Entry 5BS7 (X-ray diffraction, 3.30 A resolution); this record covers chains A and E of the 6 polymer chains in the assembly.

== Chain A ==
Protein: Histone H3.2
Organism: Xenopus laevis
Reference sequence: P84233 (H32_XENLA); residues 25-135 here correspond to UniProt positions 26-136 (UniProt number = residue number + 1)
Sequence (111 residues; each row starts with the number of its first residue):
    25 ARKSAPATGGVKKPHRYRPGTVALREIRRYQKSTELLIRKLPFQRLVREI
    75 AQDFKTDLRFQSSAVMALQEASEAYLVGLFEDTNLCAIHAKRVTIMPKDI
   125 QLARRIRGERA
Disordered / not traced: 25-59, 135
UniProt features mapped onto this chain:
  - modified residue: Arg-26 (Citrulline), Lys-27 (N6,N6,N6-trimethyllysine), Ser-28 (ADP-ribosylserine), Lys-36 (N6,N6,N6-trimethyllysine), Lys-37 (N6-methyllysine), Tyr-41 (Phosphotyrosine), Lys-56 (N6,N6,N6-trimethyllysine), Ser-57 (Phosphoserine), Lys-64 (N6-(2-hydroxyisobutyryl)lysine), Lys-79 (N6,N6,N6-trimethyllysine), Thr-80 (Phosphothreonine), Ser-86 (Phosphoserine), Thr-107 (Phosphothreonine), Lys-115 (N6-acetyllysine), Lys-122 (N6-(2-hydroxyisobutyryl)lysine)
  - lipidation: Cys-110 (S-palmitoyl cysteine)
What the authors report for this chain:
  - mutagenesis - L126E/I130E: decreased binding to hSpt2(571-685)
  - mutagenesis - L126E/I130E: decreased binding to Protein SPT2 homolog (chain E)

== Chain E ==
Protein: Protein SPT2 homolog
Organism: Homo sapiens
Reference sequence: Q68D10 (SPT2_HUMAN); numbering as in UniProt (aligned over 571-685)
Sequence (115 residues; row label = number of the first residue in the row):
   571 GPQRLPFPTGYKRQREYEEEDDDDDEYDSEMEDFIEDEGEPQEEISKHIR
   621 EIFGYDRKKYKDESDYALRYMESSWKEQQKEEAKSLRLGMQEDLEEMRRE
   671 EEEMQRRRAKKLKRR
Disordered / not traced: 571-605, 676-685
UniProt features mapped onto this chain:
  - modified residue: Lys-582 (N6-acetyllysine), Ser-599 (Phosphoserine)
What the authors report for this chain:
  - mutagenesis - L658A/G659N: abolished binding to Histone H3.2 (chain A)
  - mutagenesis - K650A, E671A: unchanged binding to Histone H3.2 (chain A)
  - mutagenesis - M641A, E651A/E652A: decreased binding to H3/H4
  - mutagenesis - K650A, E671A: unchanged binding to H3/H4 tetramer

== Chain A / chain E interface ==
Residue-residue contacts - 19 pairs, chain A then chain E:
  Ala-91(A) / Ile-619(E)
  Glu-94(A) / Ser-616(E)
  Ala-95(A) / Ile-619(E)  hydrophobic
  Glu-97(A) / Tyr-625(E)  hydrogen bond
  Ala-98(A) / Phe-623(E)
  Tyr-99(A) / Phe-623(E)  hydrophobic
  Val-101(A) / Tyr-625(E)  hydrophobic
  Ala-114(A) / Ser-655(E)  hydrogen bond (backbone-side chain)
  Lys-115(A) / Leu-658(E)
  Lys-115(A) / Glu-662(E)  salt bridge
  Arg-116(A) / Glu-651(E)
  Arg-116(A) / Glu-652(E)
  Arg-116(A) / Ser-655(E)
  Val-117(A) / Glu-651(E)  hydrogen bond (backbone-side chain)
  Thr-118(A) / Ser-643(E)  hydrogen bond
  Thr-118(A) / Glu-651(E)  hydrogen bond
  Met-120(A) / Gln-648(E)
  Met-120(A) / Glu-652(E)
  Lys-122(A) / Glu-652(E)  salt bridge
Interface residues without a listed pair, chain A (15 interface residues in all): Met-90
Interface features reported in the paper:
  - interface residues, chain A: Arg-116(A), Thr-118(A)
  - interface residues, chain E: Glu-651(E), Glu-652(E), Glu-662(E)
  - hot spots on chain E (mutagenesis) - E651A/E652A: abolished binding to Histone H3.2 (chain A)

== In short ==
15 residues of chain A and 11 residues of chain E are in contact, with 5 hydrogen bonds and 2 salt bridges.
Polar contacts include Lys-115(A)/Glu-662(E), Lys-122(A)/Glu-652(E) and Glu-97(A)/Tyr-625(E). From the paper:
L658A/G659N and E651A/E652A of chain E abolish binding to Histone H3.2 (chain A); interface residues
Arg-116(A), Thr-118(A) and Glu-651(E) among others; 6 substitutions were tested in all.
Chain A is Histone H3.2 (Xenopus laevis) and chain E is Protein SPT2 homolog (Homo sapiens); the structure,
Structure of histone H3/H4 in complex with Spt2, was determined by X-ray diffraction, deposited together with
5BSA.
